PDB entry 8A43 | electron microscopy, 4.09 A resolution (low resolution: residue-level contacts below are approximate; hydrogen-bond / salt-bridge calls are withheld) | chains B and J of the 12 polymer chains in the assembly

# Chain B
Name: DNA-directed RNA polymerase I subunit RPA2
Organism: Homo sapiens
Notes: EC 2.7.7.6
Reference sequence: Q9H9Y6 (RPA2_HUMAN); residues 1-1135 here = UniProt positions 1-1135
Amino-acid sequence (1135 residues; row label = number of the first residue in the row):
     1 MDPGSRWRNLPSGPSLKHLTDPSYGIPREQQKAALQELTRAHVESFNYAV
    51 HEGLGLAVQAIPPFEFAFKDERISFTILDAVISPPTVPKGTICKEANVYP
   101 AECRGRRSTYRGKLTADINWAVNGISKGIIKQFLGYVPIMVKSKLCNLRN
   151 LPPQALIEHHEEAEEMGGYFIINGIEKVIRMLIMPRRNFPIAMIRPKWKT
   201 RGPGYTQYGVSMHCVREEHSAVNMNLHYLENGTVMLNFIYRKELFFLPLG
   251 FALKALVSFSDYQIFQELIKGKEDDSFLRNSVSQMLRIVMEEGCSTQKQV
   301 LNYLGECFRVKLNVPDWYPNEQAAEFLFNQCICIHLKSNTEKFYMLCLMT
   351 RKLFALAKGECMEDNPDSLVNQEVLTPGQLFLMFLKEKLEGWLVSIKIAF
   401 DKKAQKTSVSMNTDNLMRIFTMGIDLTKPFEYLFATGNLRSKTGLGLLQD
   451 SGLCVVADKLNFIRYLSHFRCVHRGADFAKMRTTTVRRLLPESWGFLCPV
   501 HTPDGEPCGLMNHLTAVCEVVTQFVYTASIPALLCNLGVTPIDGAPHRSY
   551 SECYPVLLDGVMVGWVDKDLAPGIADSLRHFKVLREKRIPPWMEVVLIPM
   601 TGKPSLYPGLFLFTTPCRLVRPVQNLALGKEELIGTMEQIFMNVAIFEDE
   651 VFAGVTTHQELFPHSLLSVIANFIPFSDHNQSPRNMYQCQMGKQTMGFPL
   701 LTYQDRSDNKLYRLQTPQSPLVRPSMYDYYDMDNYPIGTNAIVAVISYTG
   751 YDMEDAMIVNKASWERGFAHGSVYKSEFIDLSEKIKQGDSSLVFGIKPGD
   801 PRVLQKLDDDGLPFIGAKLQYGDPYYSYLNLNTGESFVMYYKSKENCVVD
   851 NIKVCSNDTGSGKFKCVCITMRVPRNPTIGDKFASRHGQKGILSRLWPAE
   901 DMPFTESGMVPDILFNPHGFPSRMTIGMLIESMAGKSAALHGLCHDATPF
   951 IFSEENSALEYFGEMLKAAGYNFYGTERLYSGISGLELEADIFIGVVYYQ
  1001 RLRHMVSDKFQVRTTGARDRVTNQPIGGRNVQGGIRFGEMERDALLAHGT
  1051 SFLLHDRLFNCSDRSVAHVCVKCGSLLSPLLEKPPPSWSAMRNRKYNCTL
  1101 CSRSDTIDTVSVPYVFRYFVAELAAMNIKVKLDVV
Not modelled in the structure: 1-3, 1135
UniProt features mapped onto this chain:
  - zinc finger: C1070 to C1101 (C4-type)
  - region: I194 to Y208 (Loop B), L236 to L247 (Loop A), L439 to L453 (Fork loop 1), R474 to L489 (Fork loop 2)
  - binding site (RNA): R180, D367, K890
  - binding site (Mg(2+)): D755
  - binding site (DNA): R1020, R1036
  - binding site (Zn(2+)): C1070, C1073, C1098, C1101
  - site: Y687 (Active site gating)
  - modified residue: S1051 (Phosphoserine)
Disulfides: C855-C866

# Chain J
Name: DNA-directed RNA polymerases I, II, and III subunit RPABC5
Organism: Homo sapiens
Reference sequence: P62875 (RPAB5_HUMAN); numbering as in UniProt (aligned over 1-67)
Amino-acid sequence (67 residues; row label = number of the first residue in the row):
     1 MIIPVRCFTCGKIVGNKWEAYLGLLQAEYTEGDALDALGLKRYCCRRMLL
    51 AHVDLIEKLLNYAPLEK
Not modelled in the structure: 67
UniProt features mapped onto this chain:
  - binding site (Zn(2+)): C7, C10, C44, C45

# Interface between chain B and chain J
Pairs across the interface - 42 pairs, chain B then chain J:
  L16(B) - L50(J)
  K17(B) - E31(J)
  L19(B) - H52(J)
  L19(B) - V53(J)
  T20(B) - L22(J)
  T20(B) - L25(J)
  Y24(B) - D54(J)
  Y24(B) - K58(J)
  G25(B) - E57(J)
  G25(B) - N61(J)
  P27(B) - N61(J)
  R28(B) - K58(J)
  A163(B) - Y62(J)
  F698(B) - L55(J)
  L701(B) - K58(J)
  L701(B) - Y62(J)
  T702(B) - Y62(J)
  R713(B) - M1(J)
  Q715(B) - M1(J)
  Q718(B) - A51(J)
  S719(B) - A51(J)
  L721(B) - A51(J)
  N734(B) - K58(J)
  I742(B) - T9(J)
  I742(B) - Y43(J)
  S763(B) - F8(J)
  R766(B) - C7(J)
  R766(B) - F8(J)
  R766(B) - T9(J)
  R766(B) - C10(J)
  R766(B) - G11(J)
  G767(B) - F8(J)
  F768(B) - F8(J)
  S907(B) - R42(J)
  M909(B) - Y43(J)
  V910(B) - T9(J)
  D912(B) - T9(J)
  A939(B) - R46(J)
  L940(B) - R46(J)
  H941(B) - G32(J)
  G942(B) - L50(J)
  Y971(B) - Y43(J)
Interface residues without a listed pair, chain B (45 interface residues in all): I157, E161, E162, T716, P736, N740, N760, K936, A938, L943, E977, I994, V996
Interface residues without a listed pair, chain J (30 interface residues in all): I2, R6, W18, C44, R47, M48, L59

# Summary
Chain B and chain J form an interface of 45 and 30 residues respectively. Curated annotation (UniProt) lists 3
RNA-binding residues, Mg2+-binding residue D755(B), DNA-binding residues R1020(B) and R1036(B) and 4
Zn2+-binding residues on chain B.
Chain B is DNA-directed RNA polymerase I subunit RPA2 and chain J is DNA-directed RNA polymerases I, II, and
III subunit RPABC5, both from Homo sapiens; the structure, Human RNA polymerase I, was determined by electron
microscopy.
